4EYF - chain A; structure by X-ray diffraction, 1.80 A resolution.

[Chain A]
Molecule: Beta-lactamase NDM-1
Organism: Klebsiella pneumoniae
Notes: EC 3.5.2.6
UniProt: C7C422 (BLAN1_KLEPN); numbering as in UniProt (aligned over 1-270)
Sequence (270 residues; each row starts with the number of its first residue):
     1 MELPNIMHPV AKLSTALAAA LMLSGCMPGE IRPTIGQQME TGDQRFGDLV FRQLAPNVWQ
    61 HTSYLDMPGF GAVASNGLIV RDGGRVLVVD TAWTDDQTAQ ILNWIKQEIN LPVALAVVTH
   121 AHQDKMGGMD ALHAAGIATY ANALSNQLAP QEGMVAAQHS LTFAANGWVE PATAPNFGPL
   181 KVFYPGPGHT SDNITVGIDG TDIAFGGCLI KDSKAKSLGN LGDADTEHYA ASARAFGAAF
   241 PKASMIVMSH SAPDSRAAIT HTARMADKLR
Not modelled in the structure: 1-29
Ion coordination: Zn2+ site 1: His120, His122, His189 (together with Penicillin, hydroxylated form); Zn2+ site 2: Asp124, Cys208, His250 (together with Penicillin, hydroxylated form); Zn2+ site 3: Glu152, Asp223
Ligand contacts: Penicillin, hydroxylated form (PNK; (2R,4S)-2-{(R)-carboxy[(phenylacetyl)amino]methyl}-5,5-dimethyl-1,3-thiazolidine-4-carboxylic acid): Leu65, Met67, Val73, Trp93, His122, Gln123, Asp124, His189, Cys208, Lys211, Leu218, Gly219, Asn220, His250
Curated features (UniProtKB/Swiss-Prot):
  - binding site (Zn(2+)): His120, His122, Asp124, His189, Cys208, His250
  - binding site (substrate): Lys211, Asn220

[Overview]
Chain A binds Penicillin, hydroxylated form. His120, His122 and His189 coordinate Zn2+ site 1. Asp124, Cys208
and His250 coordinate Zn2+ site 2. UniProt lists 6 Zn2+-binding residues and substrate-binding residues Lys211
and Asn220.
Chain A is Beta-lactamase NDM-1 (Klebsiella pneumoniae); the structure, Crystal structure of NDM-1 bound to
hydrolyzed benzylpenicillin, was determined by X-ray diffraction, deposited together with 4EYB, 4EXS, 4EXY,
4EY2 and 4EYL.
